8WLH - chains E and J of the 43 polymer chains in the assembly; structure by electron microscopy, 3.70 A resolution.

Chain E:
Molecule: Flagellar biosynthetic protein FliR
Organism: Salmonella enterica subsp. enterica serovar Typhimurium str. LT2
Reference sequence: P54702 (FLIR_SALTY); residues 1-264 here = UniProt positions 1-264
Amino-acid sequence (264 residues; numbered 1 to 264; the number before each row is that of its first residue):
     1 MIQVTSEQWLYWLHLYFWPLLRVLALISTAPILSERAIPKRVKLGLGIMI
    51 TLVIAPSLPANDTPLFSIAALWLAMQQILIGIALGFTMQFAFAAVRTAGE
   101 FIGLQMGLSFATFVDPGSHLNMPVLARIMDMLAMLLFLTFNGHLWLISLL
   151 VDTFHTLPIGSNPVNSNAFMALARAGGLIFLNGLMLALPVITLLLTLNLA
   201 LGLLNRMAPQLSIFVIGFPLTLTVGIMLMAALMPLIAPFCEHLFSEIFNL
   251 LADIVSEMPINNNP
Disordered / not traced: 1-3, 257-264

Chain J:
Molecule: Flagellar biosynthetic protein FliP
Organism: Salmonella enterica subsp. enterica serovar Typhimurium str. LT2
Reference sequence: P54700 (FLIP_SALTY); numbering as in UniProt (aligned over 1-245)
Amino-acid sequence (245 residues; numbered 1 to 245; the number before each row is that of its first residue):
     1 MRRLLFLSLAGLWLFSPAAAAQLPGLISQPLAGGGQSWSLSVQTLVFITS
    51 LTFLPAILLMMTSFTRIIIVFGLLRNALGTPSAPPNQVLLGLALFLTFFI
   101 MSPVIDKIYVDAYQPFSEQKISMQEALDKGAQPLRAFMLRQTREADLALF
   151 ARLANSGPLQGPEAVPMRILLPAYVTSELKTAFQIGFTIFIPFLIIDLVI
   201 ASVLMALGMMMVPPATIALPFKLMLFVLVDGWQLLMGSLAQSFYS
Disordered / not traced: 1-36

How chain E and chain J interact:
Residue-residue contacts (55; chain E residue first):
  Ile32(E) - Phe183(J)
  Glu35(E) - Leu73(J)
  Glu35(E) - Phe183(J)
  Ile38(E) - Leu179(J)  hydrophobic
  Ile38(E) - Phe183(J)  hydrophobic
  Arg41(E) - Leu59(J)
  Arg41(E) - Met60(J)
  Val42(E) - Leu59(J)  hydrophobic
  Val42(E) - Thr65(J)
  Gly45(E) - Met60(J)
  Leu46(E) - Val175(J)  hydrophobic
  Met49(E) - Pro172(J)  hydrophobic
  Met49(E) - Val175(J)  hydrophobic
  Val53(E) - Ala154(J)  hydrophobic
  Val53(E) - Arg168(J)
  Ile54(E) - Leu153(J)
  Gly107(E) - Met205(J)
  Leu108(E) - Leu198(J)  hydrophobic
  Leu108(E) - Ala201(J)  hydrophobic
  Leu108(E) - Ser202(J)
  Leu108(E) - Met205(J)
  Phe110(E) - Met205(J)  hydrophobic
  Phe110(E) - Met210(J)  hydrophobic
  Leu120(E) - Pro213(J)  hydrophobic
  Met122(E) - Asp197(J)
  Met122(E) - Pro214(J)  hydrophobic
  Val124(E) - Leu194(J)
  Val124(E) - Leu198(J)  hydrophobic
  Leu125(E) - Leu198(J)  hydrophobic
  Ile128(E) - Leu198(J)  hydrophobic
  Met131(E) - Phe187(J)  hydrophobic
  Met131(E) - Phe190(J)  hydrophobic
  Met131(E) - Leu194(J)  hydrophobic
  Leu132(E) - Ile191(J)  hydrophobic
  Met134(E) - Phe187(J)  hydrophobic
  Leu135(E) - Gln184(J)
  Leu135(E) - Phe187(J)  hydrophobic
  Leu138(E) - Lys180(J)  hydrogen bond (backbone-side chain)
  Leu138(E) - Phe183(J)  hydrophobic
  Leu138(E) - Gln184(J)
  Asn141(E) - Ala145(J)
  Asn141(E) - Lys180(J)  hydrogen bond
  His143(E) - Thr176(J)
  His143(E) - Lys180(J)
  Leu144(E) - Ala145(J)
  Leu144(E) - Asp146(J)
  Leu144(E) - Leu149(J)  hydrophobic
  Leu144(E) - Thr176(J)
  Ser148(E) - Leu149(J)
  Phe214(E) - Met210(J)  hydrophobic
  Phe218(E) - Met205(J)
  Pro219(E) - Ala206(J)
  Leu222(E) - Ser202(J)
  Leu222(E) - Met205(J)  hydrophobic
  Ile226(E) - Ser202(J)
Interface residues without a listed pair, chain E (43 interface residues in all): Leu33, Ala37, Pro39, Ile50, Ser57, Ala111, Asp115, Arg127, Thr139, Ile147, Val151
Interface residues without a listed pair, chain J (39 interface residues in all): Ile68, Ile69, Phe150, Arg152, Asn155, Leu171, Thr188, Met211, Ala215

In short:
The interface between chain E and chain J involves 43 residues on one side and 39 on the other, with 2
hydrogen bonds. Polar pairs include Leu138(E)-Lys180(J) and Asn141(E)-Lys180(J).
Chain E is Flagellar biosynthetic protein FliR and chain J is Flagellar biosynthetic protein FliP, both from
Salmonella enterica subsp. enterica serovar Typhimurium str. LT2; the structure, Cryo-EM structure of the
proximal rod-export apparatus and FlgF within the motor-hook complex in the CCW ..., was determined by
electron microscopy (same publication as 8WHT, 8WIW, 8WK3, 8WK4, 8WKI, 8WKK and 11 further entries).
